Entry 8JXS (electron microscopy, 3.00 A resolution); this record covers chains B and C of the 5 polymer chains in the assembly.

== Chain B ==
Name: NBA3
From: Homo sapiens
Sequence (125 residues; each row starts with the number of its first residue):
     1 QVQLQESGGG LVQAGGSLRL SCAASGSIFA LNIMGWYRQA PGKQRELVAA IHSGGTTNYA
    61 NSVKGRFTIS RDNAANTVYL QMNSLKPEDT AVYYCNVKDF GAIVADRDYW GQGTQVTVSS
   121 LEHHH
Unresolved in the structure: 125

== Chain C ==
Name: Maltose/maltodextrin-binding periplasmic protein, Immunoglobulin G-binding protein A, Immunoglobulin G-binding protein G
From: Escherichia coli K-12
UniProt: chimeric construct of P0AEX9, P38507, P0A015, P06654: residues 2-369 from P0AEX9 (MALE_ECOLI) positions 27-394 (UniProt number = residue number + 25); residues 371-409 from P38507 positions 289-327 (UniProt number = residue number - 82); residues 419-467 from P0A015 positions 103-151 (UniProt number = residue number - 316); residues 479-536 from P06654 positions 295-352 (UniProt number = residue number - 184)
Sequence (559 residues; row label = number of the first residue in the row; numbers below 1 keep their minus sign (Met-19 is residue -19)):
   -19 MGSSHHHHHH SSGLVPRGSH MKIEEGKLVI WINGDKGYNG LAEVGKKFEK DTGIKVTVEH
    41 PDKLEEKFPQ VAATGDGPDI IFWAHDRFGG YAQSGLLAEI TPDKAFQDKL YPFTWDAVRY
   101 NGKLIAYPIA VEALSLIYNK DLLPNPPKTW EEIPALDKEL KAKGKSALMF NLQEPYFTWP
   161 LIAADGGYAF KYENGKYDIK DVGVDNAGAK AGLTFLVDLI KNKHMNADTD YSIAEAAFNK
   221 GETAMTINGP WAWSNIDTSK VNYGVTVLPT FKGQPSKPFV GVLSAGINAA SPNKELAKEF
   281 LENYLLTDEG LEAVNKDKPL GAVALKSYEE ELAKDPRIAA TMENAQKGEI MPNIPQMSAF
   341 WYAVRTAVIN AASGRQTVDQ ALAFAQILIM PNLTEEQRNG FIQSLKDDPS VSKEILAEAK
   401 KLNEHQAPKG GSGGAGSGDQ QSAFYEILNM PNLNEAQRNG FIQSLKDDPS QSTNVLGEAK
   461 KLNESQAGGG SGGGSGGSAV TTYKLVINGK TLKGETTTKA VDAETAEKAF KQYANDNGVD
   521 GVWTYDDATK TFTVTEGSG
Unresolved in the structure: -19 to 38, 53-57, 142-147, 237-242, 266-314, 409-482, 498-502, 519-530, 537-539
Differences from the reference sequence: initiating methionine (-19); cloning artifact (-18 to 1, 537-539); engineered mutation Gln360 (Glu385 in P0AEX9), Ala363 (Lys388 in P0AEX9), Phe364 (Asp389 in P0AEX9), Ile367 (Thr392 in P0AEX9), Leu368 (Arg393 in P0AEX9), Glu404 (Asp322 in P38507), His405 (Ala323 in P38507); linker (370, 410-418, 468-478)

== Chain B / chain C interface ==
Residue-residue contacts (21; chain B residue first):
  Gly15(B) with Gln377(C), hydrogen bond (backbone-side chain)
  Arg19(B) with Gln383(C); Asp387(C), salt bridge
  Thr57(B) with Asp388(C)
  Tyr59(B) with Asp388(C), hydrogen bond; Val391(C), hydrophobic
  Lys64(B) with Glu394(C); Glu398(C)
  Gly65(B) with Glu394(C); Ile395(C); Glu398(C)
  Arg66(B) with Glu398(C)
  Thr68(B) with Ser384(C), hydrogen bond; Asp387(C); Asp388(C); Ile395(C)
  Ser70(B) with Asp387(C), hydrogen bond
  Gln81(B) with Gly380(C)
  Asn83(B) with Gly380(C); Phe381(C); Ser384(C)
Interface residues without a listed pair, chain B (15 interface residues in all): Gly16, Ser17, Ile69, Ser84
Interface residues without a listed pair, chain C (13 interface residues in all): Glu376, Leu402

== In short ==
15 residues of chain B face 13 of chain C across their interface, with 4 hydrogen bonds and 1 salt bridge.
Polar contacts include Arg19(B)-Asp387(C), Gly15(B)-Gln377(C) and Tyr59(B)-Asp388(C).
Chain B is NBA3 (Homo sapiens) and chain C is Maltose/maltodextrin-binding periplasmic protein, Immunoglobulin
G-binding protein A, Immunoglobulin G-binding protein G (Escherichia coli K-12); the structure, Structure of
nanobody-bound DRD1_PF-6142 complex, was determined by electron microscopy, deposited together with 8JXR.
